PDB entry 7OQS | X-ray diffraction, 1.34 A resolution | chains A and P

[Chain A]
Name: 14-3-3 protein sigma
Source organism: Homo sapiens
Reference sequence: P31947 (1433S_HUMAN); numbering as in UniProt (aligned over 1-248)
Amino-acid sequence (253 residues; each row starts with the number of its first residue; numbers below 1 keep their minus sign (Gly-4 is residue -4)):
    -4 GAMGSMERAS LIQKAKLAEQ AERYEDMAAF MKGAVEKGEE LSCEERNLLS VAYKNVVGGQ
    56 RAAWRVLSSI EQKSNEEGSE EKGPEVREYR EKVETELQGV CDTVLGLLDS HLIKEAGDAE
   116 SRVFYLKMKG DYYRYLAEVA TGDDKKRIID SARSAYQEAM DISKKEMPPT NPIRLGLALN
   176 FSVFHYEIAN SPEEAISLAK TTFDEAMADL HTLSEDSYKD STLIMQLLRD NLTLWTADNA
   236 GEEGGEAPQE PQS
Unresolved in the structure: -4, 71-77, 138, 232-248
Modified residues: Cys38 (S-hydroxycysteine; CSO)
Sequence notes: expression tag (-4 to 0)
Ion coordination: Mg2+ near Glu2 (its only coordinating residue here)
Small-molecule neighbours: 0BS (2-(1,3-benzodioxol-5-yl)-N-[(5-carbamimidoyl-3-phenyl-thiophen-2-yl)methyl]ethanamide): Glu14, Cys38, Glu39, Asn42, Leu43, Val46, Pro167, Asp215, Leu218, Ile219
Curated features (UniProtKB/Swiss-Prot):
  - site (Interaction with phosphoserine on interacting protein): Arg56, Arg129
  - modified residue (Phosphoserine): Ser5, Ser74, Ser248

[Chain P]
Name: Amot-p130 phosphopeptide (pS175)
Reference sequence: Q4VCS5 (AMOT_HUMAN); residues 169-181 here = UniProt positions 169-181
Amino-acid sequence (13 residues; row label = number of the first residue in the row):
   169 GHVRSLSERL MQM
Unresolved in the structure: 169-170, 179-181
Modified residues: Ser175 (phosphoserine; SEP)

[Interface between chain A and chain P]
Pairs across the interface - 26 pairs, chain A then chain P:
  Lys49(A) - Ser175(P)
  Lys49(A) - Leu178(P)
  Asn50(A) - Leu178(P)
  Arg56(A) - Ser175(P)
  Arg60(A) - Arg172(P)
  Lys122(A) - Glu176(P)  salt bridge
  Arg129(A) - Ser175(P)
  Tyr130(A) - Ser175(P)
  Gly171(A) - Glu176(P)
  Leu174(A) - Leu174(P)
  Leu174(A) - Ser175(P)
  Leu174(A) - Glu176(P)
  Asn175(A) - Ser175(P)
  Asn175(A) - Glu176(P)  hydrogen bond (side chain-backbone)
  Val178(A) - Ser173(P)
  Val178(A) - Leu174(P)
  Tyr181(A) - Ser173(P)
  Glu182(A) - Arg172(P)
  Glu182(A) - Ser173(P)  hydrogen bond
  Leu222(A) - Ser175(P)
  Leu222(A) - Arg177(P)
  Asp225(A) - Leu174(P)
  Asn226(A) - Ser173(P)
  Asn226(A) - Leu174(P)  hydrogen bond (side chain-backbone)
  Leu229(A) - Val171(P)  hydrophobic
  Trp230(A) - Ser173(P)  hydrogen bond
Also at the interface, not in a pair above, chain A (19 interface residues in all): Val46

[In short]
19 residues of chain A face 8 of chain P across their interface, with 4 hydrogen bonds and 1 salt bridge.
Polar pairs include Lys122(A)-Glu176(P), Asn175(A)-Glu176(P) and Glu182(A)-Ser173(P). Bound to chain A:
compound 0BS.
Here chain A is 14-3-3 protein sigma (Homo sapiens) and chain P is Amot-p130 phosphopeptide (pS175). Entry
7OQS (Ternary complex of 14-3-3 sigma, Amot-p130 phosphopeptide, and WQ177) was determined by X-ray
diffraction.
